5E5A - chains E and F of the 11 polymer chains in the assembly; structure by X-ray diffraction, 2.81 A resolution.

# Chain E
Protein: Histone H3.2
Organism: Xenopus laevis
UniProtKB: P84233 (H32_XENLA); residues 0-135 here correspond to UniProt positions 1-136 (UniProt number = residue number + 1)
Chain sequence (136 residues; numbered 0 to 135; the number before each row is that of its first residue; numbering starts at 0):
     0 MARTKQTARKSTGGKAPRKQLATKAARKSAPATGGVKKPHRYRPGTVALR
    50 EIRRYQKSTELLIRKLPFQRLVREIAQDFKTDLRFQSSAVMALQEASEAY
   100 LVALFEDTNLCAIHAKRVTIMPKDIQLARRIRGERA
Disordered / not traced: 0-37
Sequence notes: conflict Ala102 (Gly103 in P84233)
Curated features (UniProtKB/Swiss-Prot):
  - modified residue: Arg2 (Asymmetric dimethylarginine), Thr3 (Phosphothreonine), Lys4 (Allysine), Gln5 (5-glutamyl dopamine), Thr6 (Phosphothreonine), Arg8 (Citrulline), Lys9 (N6,N6,N6-trimethyllysine), Ser10 (ADP-ribosylserine), Thr11 (Phosphothreonine), Lys14 (N6-(2-hydroxyisobutyryl)lysine), Arg17 (Asymmetric dimethylarginine), Lys18 (N6-(2-hydroxyisobutyryl)lysine), Lys23 (N6-(2-hydroxyisobutyryl)lysine), Arg26 (Citrulline), Lys27 (N6,N6,N6-trimethyllysine), Ser28 (ADP-ribosylserine), Lys36 (N6,N6,N6-trimethyllysine), Lys37 (N6-methyllysine), Tyr41 (Phosphotyrosine), Lys56 (N6,N6,N6-trimethyllysine) and 8 more in UniProt
  - lipidation: Cys110 (S-palmitoyl cysteine)
Ion coordination: Mg2+: Asp77 (shared with 1 residue of chain D)

# Chain F
Protein: Histone H4
Organism: Xenopus laevis
UniProtKB: P62799 (H4_XENLA); residues 0-102 here correspond to UniProt positions 1-103 (UniProt number = residue number + 1)
Chain sequence (103 residues; numbered 0 to 102; the number before each row is that of its first residue; numbering starts at 0):
     0 MSGRGKGGKGLGKGGAKRHRKVLRDNIQGITKPAIRRLARRGGVKRISGL
    50 IYEETRGVLKVFLENVIRDAVTYTEHAKRKTVTAMDVVYALKRQGRTLYG
   100 FGG
Disordered / not traced: 0-16
Curated features (UniProtKB/Swiss-Prot):
  - DNA-binding region: Lys16 to Lys20
  - modified residue: Ser1 (N-acetylserine), Arg3 (Asymmetric dimethylarginine), Lys5 (N6-(2-hydroxyisobutyryl)lysine), Lys8 (N6-(2-hydroxyisobutyryl)lysine), Lys12 (N6-(2-hydroxyisobutyryl)lysine), Lys16 (N6-(2-hydroxyisobutyryl)lysine), Lys20 (N6,N6,N6-trimethyllysine), Lys31 (N6-(2-hydroxyisobutyryl)lysine), Lys44 (N6-(2-hydroxyisobutyryl)lysine), Ser47 (Phosphoserine), Tyr51 (Phosphotyrosine), Lys59 (N6-(2-hydroxyisobutyryl)lysine), Lys77 (N6-(2-hydroxyisobutyryl)lysine), Lys79 (N6-(2-hydroxyisobutyryl)lysine), Tyr88 (Phosphotyrosine), Lys91 (N6-(2-hydroxyisobutyryl)lysine)
  - cross-link (Glycyl lysine isopeptide (Lys-Gly)): Lys31 (interchain with G-Cter in UFM1), Lys91 (interchain with G-Cter in ubiquitin)

# Chain E / chain F interface
Contacting residue pairs (103):
  Gly44(E) with Lys44(F)
  Ala47(E) with Arg39(F); Lys44(F)
  Leu48(E) with Lys44(F)
  Glu50(E) with Arg39(F), salt bridge
  Ile51(E) with Arg39(F); Gly42(F); Val43(F)
  Tyr54(E) with Arg36(F); Arg39(F); Arg40(F), hydrogen bond (backbone-side chain)
  Gln55(E) with Arg40(F), hydrogen bond (side chain-backbone); Gly42(F)
  Ser57(E) with Arg40(F), hydrogen bond (backbone-side chain)
  Thr58(E) with Arg40(F)
  Glu59(E) with Arg40(F), salt bridge
  Leu61(E) with Ala33(F); Arg36(F), hydrogen bond (backbone-side chain); Leu37(F); Arg40(F)
  Ile62(E) with Ile29(F), hydrophobic
  Arg63(E) with Arg36(F)
  Pro66(E) with Gly28(F)
  Arg69(E) with Asn25(F), hydrogen bond
  Leu70(E) with Asn25(F); Ile26(F), hydrophobic; Ile29(F), hydrophobic; Leu62(F), hydrophobic
  Val71(E) with Ile66(F)
  Arg72(E) with Leu22(F)
  Glu73(E) with Leu22(F); Arg23(F); Asp24(F), hydrogen bond (side chain-backbone); Asn25(F), hydrogen bond
  Ile74(E) with Leu62(F), hydrophobic; Ile66(F), hydrophobic
  Ala75(E) with Ile66(F), hydrophobic
  Gln76(E) with Leu22(F)
  Phe78(E) with Glu63(F); Arg67(F); Val70(F), hydrophobic; Glu74(F)
  Lys79(E) with Glu74(F)
  Asp81(E) with Lys79(F)
  Leu82(E) with Val70(F), hydrophobic; Lys79(F)
  Arg83(E) with Lys79(F), hydrogen bond (backbone-backbone); Thr80(F); Val81(F), hydrogen bond (backbone-backbone)
  Phe84(E) with Val81(F), hydrophobic
  Gln85(E) with Thr80(F); Val81(F), hydrogen bond (backbone-backbone); Thr82(F); Ala83(F), hydrogen bond (side chain-backbone)
  Ser87(E) with Ala83(F); Phe100(F)
  Ala88(E) with Val81(F); Thr82(F); Ala83(F); Val86(F)
  Met90(E) with Phe100(F)
  Ala91(E) with Val86(F), hydrophobic; Leu97(F); Phe100(F)
  Leu92(E) with Val65(F), hydrophobic; Val86(F), hydrophobic
  Glu94(E) with Phe100(F)
  Ala95(E) with Phe61(F); Leu90(F), hydrophobic
  Ser96(E) with Phe61(F); Leu62(F)
  Glu97(E) with Leu37(F)
  Tyr99(E) with Val57(F); Phe61(F), hydrophobic; Arg95(F)
  Leu100(E) with Leu37(F), hydrophobic; Leu58(F), hydrophobic
  Val101(E) with Leu37(F); Gly41(F)
  Leu103(E) with Val57(F), hydrophobic
  Phe104(E) with Ala38(F), hydrophobic; Val43(F); Thr54(F)
  Glu105(E) with Gly41(F)
  Asn108(E) with Gly42(F), hydrogen bond (side chain-backbone); Val43(F)
  Val117(E) with Arg45(F)
  Thr118(E) with Arg45(F), hydrogen bond; Ser47(F)
  Ile119(E) with Val43(F), hydrophobic; Arg45(F), hydrogen bond (backbone-backbone); Ile46(F), hydrophobic; Ser47(F), hydrogen bond (backbone-backbone); Ile50(F)
  Met120(E) with Ser47(F); Ile50(F)
  Pro121(E) with Leu49(F), hydrophobic; Ile50(F); Glu53(F)
  Ile124(E) with Ile50(F), hydrophobic
  Gln125(E) with Glu53(F), hydrogen bond
  Arg128(E) with Val57(F)
  Glu133(E) with Arg95(F), salt bridge
Other interface residues (no listed pair), chain E (58 interface residues in all): Phe67, Ala98, Arg131, Arg134
Other interface residues (no listed pair), chain F (48 interface residues in all): Arg19, Ile34, Lys59, Thr71

# Overview
58 residues of chain E and 48 residues of chain F are in contact; the contacts include 16 hydrogen bonds and 3
salt bridges. Polar contacts include Glu50(E)-Arg39(F), Glu59(E)-Arg40(F) and Glu133(E)-Arg95(F). From
UniProt: a DNA-binding region on chain F.
Here chain E is Histone H3.2 and chain F is Histone H4, both from Xenopus laevis. Entry 5E5A (Crystal
structure of the chromatin-tethering domain of Human cytomegalovirus IE1 protein bound to the nucleosome core
...) was determined by X-ray diffraction.
